PDB entry 6IOR | X-ray diffraction, 2.50 A resolution | chains A and B

== Chain A (and B) ==
Name: Methyl-accepting chemotaxis protein
Organism: Vibrio cholerae
Notes: chain B of this document is another copy of the same molecule, construct and numbering; everything in this record applies to it too
UniProtKB: A0A0H6VSA0 (A0A0H6VSA0_VIBCL); residues 30-274 here correspond to UniProt positions 76-320 (UniProt number = residue number + 46)
Sequence (256 residues; numbered 25 to 280; the number before each row is that of its first residue):
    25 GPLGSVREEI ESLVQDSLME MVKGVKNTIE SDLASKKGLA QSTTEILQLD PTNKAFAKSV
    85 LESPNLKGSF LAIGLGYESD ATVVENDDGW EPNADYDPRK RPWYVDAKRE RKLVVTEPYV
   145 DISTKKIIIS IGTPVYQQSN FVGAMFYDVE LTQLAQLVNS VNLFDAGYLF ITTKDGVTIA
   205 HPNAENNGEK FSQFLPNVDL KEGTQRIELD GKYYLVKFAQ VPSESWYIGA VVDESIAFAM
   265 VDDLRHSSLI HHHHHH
Unresolved in the structure: 25-27, 269-280
Construct notes: expression tag (25-29, 275-280)
Bound ions: Ca2+: Glu109, Asp111, Trp114, Glu115
Small-molecule neighbours: asparagine (ASN): Trp114, Tyr120, Arg125, Trp127, Tyr143, Asp145, Ile146, Ser147, Ile152, Ser154, Phe170, Asp172
Reported in the primary citation:
  - binding site for asparagine: Tyr120, Arg125, Trp127, Tyr143, Asp145, Ser147, Phe170, Asp172
  - specificity-determining residues: Trp114 (proposed by the authors, not directly observed)

== Interface between chain A and chain B ==
Pairs across the interface (23):
  Ser59(A) with Ser59(B)
  Gly62(A) with Asn89(B), hydrogen bond (backbone-side chain)
  Leu63(A) with Gly62(B); Leu63(B), hydrophobic
  Gln65(A) with Asn89(B)
  Ser66(A) with Leu63(B); Asn89(B), hydrogen bond; Leu90(B)
  Glu69(A) with Ser87(B); Pro88(B); Asn89(B), hydrogen bond (side chain-backbone)
  Leu73(A) with Ser83(B); Val84(B), hydrophobic
  Ser83(A) with Leu73(B)
  Val84(A) with Ile70(B), hydrophobic; Leu73(B), hydrophobic
  Ser87(A) with Glu69(B)
  Pro88(A) with Glu69(B)
  Asn89(A) with Gly62(B), hydrogen bond (side chain-backbone); Gln65(B); Ser66(B), hydrogen bond; Glu69(B), hydrogen bond (backbone-side chain)
  Leu90(A) with Ser66(B)
Other interface residues (no listed pair), chain A (15 interface residues in all): Ile70, Phe80
Other interface residues (no listed pair), chain B (15 interface residues in all): Phe80

== Summary ==
The chain A/chain B interface involves 15 residues from each chain; the contacts include 6 hydrogen bonds.
Polar pairs include Gly62(A)-Asn89(B), Ser66(A)-Asn89(B) and Glu69(A)-Asn89(B). Ligands of chain A:
asparagine. Glu109(A), Asp111(A), Trp114(A) and Glu115(A) form the Ca2+ site. The paper reports a binding site
for asparagine at Tyr120(A), Arg125(A) and Trp127(A) among others; the specificity determinant Trp114(A).
Both chains are Methyl-accepting chemotaxis protein (Vibrio cholerae). Entry 6IOR (The ligand binding domain
of Mlp24 with asparagine) was determined by X-ray diffraction, deposited together with 6IOP, 6IOT, 6IOQ, 6IOS
and 6IOU.
